PDB entry 3S2H | X-ray diffraction, 3.30 A resolution | chains A and H of the 12 polymer chains in the assembly

Chain A:
Protein: DNA-directed RNA polymerase II subunit RPB1
Organism: Saccharomyces cerevisiae
Notes: EC 2.7.7.6
UniProtKB: P04050 (RPB1_YEAST); numbering as in UniProt (aligned over 1-1733)
Amino-acid sequence (1733 residues; row label = number of the first residue in the row):
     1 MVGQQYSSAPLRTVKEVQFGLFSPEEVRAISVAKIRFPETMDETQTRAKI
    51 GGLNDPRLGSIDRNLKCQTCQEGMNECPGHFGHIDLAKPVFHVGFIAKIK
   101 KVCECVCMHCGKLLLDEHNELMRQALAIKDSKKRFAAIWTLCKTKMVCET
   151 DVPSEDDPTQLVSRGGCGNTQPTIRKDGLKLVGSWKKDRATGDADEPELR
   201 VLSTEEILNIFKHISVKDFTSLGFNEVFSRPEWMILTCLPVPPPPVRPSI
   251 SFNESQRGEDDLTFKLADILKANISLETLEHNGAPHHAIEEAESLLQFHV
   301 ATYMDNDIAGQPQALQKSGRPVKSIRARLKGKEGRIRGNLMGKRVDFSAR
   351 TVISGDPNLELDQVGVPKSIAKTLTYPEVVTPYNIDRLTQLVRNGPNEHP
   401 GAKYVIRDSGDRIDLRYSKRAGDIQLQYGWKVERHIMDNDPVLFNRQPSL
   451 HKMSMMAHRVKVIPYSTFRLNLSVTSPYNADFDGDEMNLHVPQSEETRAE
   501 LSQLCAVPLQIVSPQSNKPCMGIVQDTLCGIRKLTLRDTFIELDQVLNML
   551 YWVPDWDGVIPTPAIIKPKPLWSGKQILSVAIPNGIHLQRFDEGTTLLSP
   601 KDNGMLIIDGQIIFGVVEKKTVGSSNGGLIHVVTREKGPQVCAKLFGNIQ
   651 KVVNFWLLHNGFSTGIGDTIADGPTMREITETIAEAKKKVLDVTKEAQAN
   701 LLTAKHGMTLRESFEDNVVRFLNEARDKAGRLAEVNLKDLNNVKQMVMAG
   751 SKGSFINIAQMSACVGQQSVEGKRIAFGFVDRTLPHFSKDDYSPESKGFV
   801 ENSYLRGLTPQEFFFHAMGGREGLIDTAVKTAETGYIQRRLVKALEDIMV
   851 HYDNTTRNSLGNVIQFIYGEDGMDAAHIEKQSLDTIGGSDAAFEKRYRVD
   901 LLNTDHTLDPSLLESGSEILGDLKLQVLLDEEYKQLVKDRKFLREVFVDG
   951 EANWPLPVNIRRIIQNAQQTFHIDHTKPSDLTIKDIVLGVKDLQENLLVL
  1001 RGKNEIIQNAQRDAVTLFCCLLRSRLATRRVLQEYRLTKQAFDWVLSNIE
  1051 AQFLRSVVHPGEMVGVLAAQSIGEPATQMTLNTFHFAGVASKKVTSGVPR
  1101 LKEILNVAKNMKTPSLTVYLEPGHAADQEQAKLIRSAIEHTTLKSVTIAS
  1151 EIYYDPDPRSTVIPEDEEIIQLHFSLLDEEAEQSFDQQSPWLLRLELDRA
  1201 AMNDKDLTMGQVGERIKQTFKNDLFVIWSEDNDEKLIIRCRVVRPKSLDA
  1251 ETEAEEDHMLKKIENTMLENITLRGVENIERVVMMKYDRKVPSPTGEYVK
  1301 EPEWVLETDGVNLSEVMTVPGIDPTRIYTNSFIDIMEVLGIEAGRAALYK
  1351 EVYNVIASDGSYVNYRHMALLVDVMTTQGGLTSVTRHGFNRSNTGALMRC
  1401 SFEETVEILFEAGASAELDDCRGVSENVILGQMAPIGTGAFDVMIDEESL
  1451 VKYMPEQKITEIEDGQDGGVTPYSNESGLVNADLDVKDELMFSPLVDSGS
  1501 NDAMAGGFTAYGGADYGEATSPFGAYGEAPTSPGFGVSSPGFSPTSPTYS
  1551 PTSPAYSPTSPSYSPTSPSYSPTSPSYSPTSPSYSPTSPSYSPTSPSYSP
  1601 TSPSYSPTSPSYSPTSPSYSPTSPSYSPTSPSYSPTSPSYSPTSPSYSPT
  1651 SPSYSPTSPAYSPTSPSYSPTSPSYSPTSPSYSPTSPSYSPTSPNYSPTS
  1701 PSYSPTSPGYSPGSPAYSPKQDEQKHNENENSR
Disordered / not traced: 1-2, 155-160, 187-198, 1177-1186, 1244-1253, 1446-1733
Metal / ion sites: Zn2+ site 1: C67, C70, C77, H80; Zn2+ site 2: C107, C110, C148, C167; Mg2+: D481, D483, D485 (shared with 1 residue of chain R)
UniProt features mapped onto this chain:
  - region: P248 to D260 (Lid loop), N306 to K323 (Rudder loop), P810 to E822 (Bridging helix)
  - binding site (Zn(2+)): C67, C70, C77, H80, C107, C110, C148, C167
  - binding site (Mg(2+)): D481, D483, D485
  - modified residue: T1471 (Phosphothreonine)
  - cross-link (Glycyl lysine isopeptide (Lys-Gly)): K695 (interchain with G-Cter in ubiquitin), K1246 (interchain with G-Cter in ubiquitin), K1350 (interchain with G-Cter in ubiquitin)
  - natural variant: S1653 to P1659 (deletion: In strain: A364A)
  - mutagenesis: K1246 (K1246R: Impairs ubiquitination during transcription stress)

Chain H:
Protein: DNA-directed RNA polymerases I, II, and III subunit RPABC3
Organism: Saccharomyces cerevisiae
UniProtKB: P20436 (RPAB3_YEAST); numbering as in UniProt (aligned over 1-146)
Amino-acid sequence (146 residues; each row starts with the number of its first residue):
     1 MSNTLFDDIFQVSEVDPGRYNKVCRIEAASTTQDQCKLTLDINVELFPVA
    51 AQDSLTVTIASSLNLEDTPANDSSATRSWRPPQAGDRSLADDYDYVMYGT
   101 AYKFEEVSKDLIAVYYSFGGLLMRLEGNYRNLNNLKQENAYLLIRR
Disordered / not traced: 1, 64-75
UniProt features mapped onto this chain:
  - region: D16 to T39 (Non-specific ssDNA binding)
  - modified residue: S2 (N-acetylserine), T68 (Phosphothreonine)

How chain A and chain H interact:
Contacting residue pairs - 62 pairs, chain A then chain H:
  R537(A) with Y20(H); V23(H); R25(H); D41(H), salt bridge; G120(H), hydrogen bond (side chain-backbone); L121(H); L122(H)
  D538(A) with Y20(H); N21(H), hydrogen bond (side chain-backbone); K22(H), hydrogen bond (side chain-backbone); V23(H), hydrogen bond (side chain-backbone)
  F540(A) with V23(H), hydrophobic; N43(H)
  L543(A) with W79(H), hydrophobic
  V559(A) with R77(H); S78(H)
  I560(A) with S78(H), hydrogen bond (backbone-side chain); W79(H), hydrogen bond (backbone-backbone)
  T562(A) with Y98(H)
  P563(A) with W79(H); Y98(H)
  A564(A) with M97(H); Y98(H), hydrogen bond (backbone-backbone); F118(H)
  I565(A) with N43(H); V96(H)
  I566(A) with V96(H), hydrogen bond (backbone-backbone); Y98(H), hydrophobic; Y141(H), hydrophobic
  K567(A) with L46(H); D94(H); Y95(H), hydrogen bond; V96(H), hydrogen bond (backbone-backbone); M97(H)
  P568(A) with L46(H); D94(H)
  P570(A) with W79(H), hydrophobic
  L571(A) with N43(H); L46(H), hydrophobic
  W572(A) with W79(H), hydrophobic
  S573(A) with G119(H), hydrogen bond (side chain-backbone)
  K575(A) with G119(H); G120(H)
  L597(A) with Y102(H), hydrogen bond (backbone-side chain)
  L598(A) with R25(H), hydrogen bond (backbone-side chain); T39(H); L122(H); R124(H)
  S599(A) with R25(H)
  P600(A) with R25(H)
  D602(A) with Y20(H)
  L606(A) with Y102(H), hydrophobic
  I608(A) with Y102(H), hydrophobic
  D609(A) with E138(H)
  I613(A) with Y102(H), hydrophobic; S117(H), hydrogen bond (backbone-side chain); G120(H); L122(H)
  F614(A) with L122(H), hydrophobic
  D739(A) with R19(H), salt bridge
  K744(A) with R19(H)
  D974(A) with K136(H)
Interface residues without a listed pair, chain A (34 interface residues in all): P561, K601, T976
Interface residues without a listed pair, chain H (33 interface residues in all): P82, K103, Y115, M123

Overview:
The interface between chain A and chain H involves 34 residues on one side and 33 on the other; the contacts
include 14 hydrogen bonds and 2 salt bridges. Polar pairs include R537(A)-D41(H), D739(A)-R19(H) and
R537(A)-G120(H).
Here chain A is DNA-directed RNA polymerase II subunit RPB1 and chain H is DNA-directed RNA polymerases I, II,
and III subunit RPABC3, both from Saccharomyces cerevisiae. Entry 3S2H (RNA Polymerase II Initiation Complex
with a 6-nt RNA containing a 2[prime]-iodo ATP) was determined by X-ray diffraction together with 3RZD, 3RZO,
3S14, 3S15, 3S16, 3S17 and 5 further entries from the same study.
